3CRP - chains A and D of the 4 polymer chains in the assembly; structure by X-ray diffraction, 1.70 A resolution.

# Chain A (and D)
Molecule: GCN4 leucine zipper
From: Saccharomyces cerevisiae
Notes: chain D of this document is another copy of the same molecule, construct and numbering; everything in this record applies to it too
UniProtKB: P03069 (GCN4_YEAST); residues 4-34 here correspond to UniProt positions 251-281 (UniProt number = residue number + 247)
Sequence (34 residues; row label = number of the first residue in the row):
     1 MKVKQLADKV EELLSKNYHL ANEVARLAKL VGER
Not modelled in the structure: 33-34
Differences from the reference sequence: expression tag (1-3); engineered mutation A7 (Glu254 in P03069), A21 (Glu268 in P03069), A28 (Lys275 in P03069)
Curated features (UniProtKB/Swiss-Prot):
  - region: L6 to L27 (Leucine-zipper)

# Interface between chain A and chain D
Contacting residue pairs (16):
  V3(A) - G32(D)
  V10(A) - V24(D)  hydrophobic
  V10(A) - A28(D)  hydrophobic
  L14(A) - A21(D)
  L14(A) - A25(D)  hydrophobic
  N17(A) - N17(D)  hydrogen bond
  N17(A) - A21(D)
  Y18(A) - Y18(D)  hydrophobic
  A21(A) - L14(D)
  A21(A) - Y18(D)
  N22(A) - Y18(D)  hydrogen bond
  V24(A) - V10(D)  hydrophobic
  V24(A) - L14(D)  hydrophobic
  A25(A) - L14(D)
  A28(A) - V10(D)  hydrophobic
  G32(A) - V3(D)
Other interface residues (no listed pair), chain A (14 interface residues in all): E11, K29, V31
Other interface residues (no listed pair), chain D (13 interface residues in all): A7, E11, K29

# Summary
Chain A and chain D form an interface of 14 and 13 residues respectively; the contacts include 2 hydrogen
bonds. Polar pairs include N17(A)-N17(D) and N22(A)-Y18(D).
Chain A and chain D are both GCN4 leucine zipper (Saccharomyces cerevisiae); the structure, A heterospecific
leucine zipper tetramer, was determined by X-ray diffraction, deposited together with 3CK4.
